PDB entry 7VAI | electron microscopy, 3.10 A resolution | chains K and L of the 12 polymer chains in the assembly

# Chain K
Protein: V-type ATP synthase subunit G
From: Thermus thermophilus HB8
UniProtKB: Q5SIT5 (Q5SIT5_THET8); residues 1-120 here = UniProt positions 1-120
Chain sequence (120 residues; numbered 1 to 120; the number before each row is that of its first residue):
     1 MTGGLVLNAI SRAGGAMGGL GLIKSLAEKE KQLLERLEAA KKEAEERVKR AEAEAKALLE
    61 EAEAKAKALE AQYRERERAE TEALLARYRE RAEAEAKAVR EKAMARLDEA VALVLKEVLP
Not modelled in the structure: 1-80

# Chain L
Protein: V-type ATP synthase subunit E
From: Thermus thermophilus HB8
UniProtKB: P74901 (VATE_THET8); residue numbers follow UniProt; this construct covers 1-188
Chain sequence (188 residues; numbered 1 to 188; the number before each row is that of its first residue):
     1 MSKLEAILSQ EVEAEIQALL QEAEAKAEAV KREAEEKAKA LLQARERALE AQYRAALRRA
    61 ESAGELLVAT ARTQARGEVL EEVRRRVREA LEALPQKPEW PEVVRKLALE ALEALPGAKA
   121 LVANPEDLPH LEALARERGV ELQAEPALRL GVRAVGAEGK TQVENSLLAR LDRAWDALSS
   181 KVAQALWG
Not modelled in the structure: 1-60

# Chain K / chain L interface
Pairs across the interface - 32 pairs, chain K then chain L:
  Tyr88(K) - Gly64(L)
  Tyr88(K) - Glu65(L)  hydrogen bond
  Tyr88(K) - Val68(L)
  Arg91(K) - Glu65(L)  salt bridge
  Ala92(K) - Val68(L)  hydrophobic
  Glu95(K) - Arg72(L)  salt bridge
  Val99(K) - Trp187(L)
  Arg100(K) - Glu78(L)  salt bridge
  Lys102(K) - Leu186(L)
  Ala103(K) - Val79(L)  hydrophobic
  Ala103(K) - Leu186(L)  hydrophobic
  Arg106(K) - Ala185(L)
  Arg106(K) - Leu186(L)
  Arg106(K) - Trp187(L)  hydrogen bond (side chain-backbone)
  Arg106(K) - Gly188(L)
  Leu107(K) - Val83(L)  hydrophobic
  Leu107(K) - Arg86(L)
  Leu107(K) - Leu186(L)  hydrophobic
  Asp108(K) - Arg86(L)  salt bridge
  Ala110(K) - Val182(L)  hydrophobic
  Ala110(K) - Leu186(L)  hydrophobic
  Val111(K) - Arg86(L)
  Val111(K) - Val87(L)
  Val114(K) - Val182(L)  hydrophobic
  Leu115(K) - Val87(L)  hydrophobic
  Leu115(K) - Ala90(L)  hydrophobic
  Leu115(K) - Leu91(L)  hydrophobic
  Glu117(K) - Leu178(L)
  Val118(K) - Arg170(L)  hydrogen bond (backbone-side chain)
  Val118(K) - Leu171(L)  hydrophobic
  Pro120(K) - Lys106(L)
  Pro120(K) - Leu107(L)  hydrophobic
Also at the interface, not in a pair above, chain K (21 interface residues in all): Arg89, Ala96, Leu119
Also at the interface, not in a pair above, chain L (28 interface residues in all): Glu61, Leu67, Ala71, Ala75, Arg76, Glu82, Leu167

# In short
21 residues of chain K and 28 residues of chain L are in contact; the contacts include 3 hydrogen bonds and 4
salt bridges. Among the polar pairs are Arg91(K)-Glu65(L), Glu95(K)-Arg72(L) and Arg100(K)-Glu78(L).
Here chain K is V-type ATP synthase subunit G and chain L is V-type ATP synthase subunit E, both from Thermus
thermophilus HB8. Entry 7VAI (V1EG of V/A-ATPase from Thermus thermophilus, state1-1) was determined by
electron microscopy together with 7VAJ, 7VAK, 7VAL, 7VAM, 7VAN, 7VAO and 11 further entries from the same
study.
